Entry 9F3P (electron microscopy, 3.97 A resolution); this record covers chains A and X of the 3 polymer chains in the assembly.

# Chain A
Name: Interferon-induced helicase C domain-containing protein 1
Source organism: Mus musculus
Notes: EC 3.6.4.13
UniProtKB: Q8R5F7 (IFIH1_MOUSE); numbering as in UniProt; present here: 3-645, 664-1025
Chain sequence (1028 residues; each row starts with the number of its first residue; note: 18 numbers in that range are skipped by the numbering (no residue carries them; nothing is unmodelled there); numbers below 1 keep their minus sign (Met-20 is residue -20)):
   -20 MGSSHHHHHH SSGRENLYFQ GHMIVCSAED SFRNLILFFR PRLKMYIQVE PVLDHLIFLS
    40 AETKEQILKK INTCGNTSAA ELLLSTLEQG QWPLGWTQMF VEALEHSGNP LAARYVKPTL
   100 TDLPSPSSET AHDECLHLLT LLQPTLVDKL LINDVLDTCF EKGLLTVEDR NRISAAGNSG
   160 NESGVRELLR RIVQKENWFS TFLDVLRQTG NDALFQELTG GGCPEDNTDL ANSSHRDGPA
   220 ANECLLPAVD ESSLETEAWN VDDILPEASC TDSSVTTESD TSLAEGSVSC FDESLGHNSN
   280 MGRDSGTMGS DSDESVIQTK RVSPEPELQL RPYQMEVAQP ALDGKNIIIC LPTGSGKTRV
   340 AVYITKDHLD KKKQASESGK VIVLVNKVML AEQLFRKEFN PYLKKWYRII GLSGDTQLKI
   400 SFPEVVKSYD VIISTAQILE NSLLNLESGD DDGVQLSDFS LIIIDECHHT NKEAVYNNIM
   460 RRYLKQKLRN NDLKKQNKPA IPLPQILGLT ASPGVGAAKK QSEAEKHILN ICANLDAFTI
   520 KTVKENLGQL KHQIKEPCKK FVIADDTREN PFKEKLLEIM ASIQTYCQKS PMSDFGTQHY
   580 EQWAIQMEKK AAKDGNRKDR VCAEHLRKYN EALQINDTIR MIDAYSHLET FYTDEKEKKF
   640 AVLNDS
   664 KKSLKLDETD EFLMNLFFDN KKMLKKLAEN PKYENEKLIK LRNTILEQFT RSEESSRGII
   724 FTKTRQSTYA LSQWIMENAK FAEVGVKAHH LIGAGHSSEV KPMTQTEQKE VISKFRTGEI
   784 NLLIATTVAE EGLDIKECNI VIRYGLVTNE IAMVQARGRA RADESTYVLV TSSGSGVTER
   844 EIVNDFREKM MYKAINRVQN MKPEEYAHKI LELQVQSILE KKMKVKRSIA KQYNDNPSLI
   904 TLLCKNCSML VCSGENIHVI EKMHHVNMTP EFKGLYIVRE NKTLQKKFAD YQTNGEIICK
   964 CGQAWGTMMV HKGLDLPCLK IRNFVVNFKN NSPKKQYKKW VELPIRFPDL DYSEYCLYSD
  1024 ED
Unresolved in the structure: -20 to 306, 664-668, 947-955, 1021-1025
Construct notes: initiating methionine (-20); expression tag (-19 to 2); engineered mutation Thr946 (Ala in Q8R5F7)
Swiss-Prot annotation at these positions:
  - binding site (Zn(2+)): Cys907, Cys910, Cys962, Cys964
  - site (Cleavage): Asp208, Leu209, Asp216, Gly217, Asp251, Ser252
  - modified residue (Phosphoserine): Ser289, Ser291, Ser302, Ser645, Ser828
  - cross-link (Glycyl lysine isopeptide (Lys-Gly)): Lys23 (interchain with G-Cter in ISG15), Lys43 (interchain with G-Cter in ISG15)
Ion coordination: Zn2+: Cys907, Cys910, Cys962, Cys964
What the authors report for this chain:
  - mutagenesis - R843H, A946T (2- to 4-fold): decreased binding to 200- and 300-bp dsRNA
  - mutagenesis - R843H, A946T: unchanged stability
  - mutagenesis - A946T: unchanged catalytic activity
  - mutagenesis - A946T: increased signaling
  - binding site for the 15-nt RNA strand (chain X): Arg843
  - mutagenesis - I873*: abolished binding to dsRNA
  - disease-associated variants - R843H (2- to 4-fold): decreased binding to 200- and 300-bp dsRNA
  - disease-associated variants - R843H: unchanged stability
  - mutagenesis - R843H: decreased catalytic activity

# Chain X
Molecule: 15-nt RNA strand
Sequence (15 nucleotides; numbered 1 to 15; the number before each row is that of its first residue):
     1 GUCAAGCCGA GGAGA

# Interface between chain A and chain X
Pairs across the interface (24):
  Asn450(A) - G12(X)  hydrogen bond to the phosphate
  Lys451(A) - G11(X)  phosphate contact
  Lys451(A) - G12(X)  salt bridge to the phosphate
  Glu452(A) - A10(X)  phosphate contact
  Glu452(A) - G11(X)  phosphate contact
  Ala453(A) - A10(X)  sugar contact
  Gln577(A) - G14(X)  hydrogen bond to the sugar
  Gln577(A) - A15(X)  sugar contact
  His759(A) - G6(X)  salt bridge to the phosphate
  Thr767(A) - C3(X)  hydrogen bond to the phosphate
  Thr767(A) - A4(X)  phosphate contact
  Thr769(A) - U2(X)  phosphate contact
  Thr769(A) - C3(X)  hydrogen bond to the phosphate
  Val810(A) - A13(X)  hydrogen bond to the sugar
  Thr811(A) - A13(X)  sugar contact
  Asn812(A) - G12(X)  hydrogen bond to the sugar
  Arg843(A) - A13(X)  phosphate contact
  Arg843(A) - G14(X)  salt bridge to the phosphate
  Met926(A) - C7(X)  hydrogen bond to the sugar
  His927(A) - G6(X)  hydrogen bond to the sugar
  Lys983(A) - C7(X)  salt bridge to the phosphate
  Lys1002(A) - C8(X)  phosphate contact
  Lys1002(A) - G9(X)  salt bridge to the phosphate
  Val1004(A) - C8(X)  phosphate contact
Also at the interface, not in a pair above, chain A (21 interface residues in all): His448, His578, Lys764, Asn957
Also at the interface, not in a pair above, chain X (14 interface residues in all): A5

# In short
The interface between chain A and chain X involves 21 residues on one side and 14 on the other, with 8
hydrogen bonds and 5 salt bridges. Polar pairs include Gln577(A)-G14(X), Val810(A)-A13(X) and
Asn812(A)-G12(X). The paper reports a binding site for the 15-nt RNA strand (chain X) at Arg843(A); R843H and
A946T of chain A reduce binding to 200- and 300-bp dsRNA.
Here chain A is Interferon-induced helicase C domain-containing protein 1 (Mus musculus) and chain X is a
15-nt RNA strand. Entry 9F3P (Cryo-EM structure of the A946T MDA5-dsRNA filament) was determined by electron
microscopy together with 9F0J, 9F1U, 9F20, 9F2L and 9F2W from the same study.
